PDB entry 7URU | X-ray diffraction, 2.40 A resolution | chains A and B of the 3 polymer chains in the assembly

Chain A (and B):
Protein: Immunoglobulin gamma-1 heavy chain
From: Homo sapiens
Notes: chain B of this document is another copy of the same molecule, construct and numbering; everything in this record applies to it too
Reference sequence: P0DOX5 (IGG1_HUMAN); residues 225-447 here correspond to UniProt positions 227-449 (UniProt number = residue number + 2)
Chain sequence (223 residues; each row starts with the number of its first residue):
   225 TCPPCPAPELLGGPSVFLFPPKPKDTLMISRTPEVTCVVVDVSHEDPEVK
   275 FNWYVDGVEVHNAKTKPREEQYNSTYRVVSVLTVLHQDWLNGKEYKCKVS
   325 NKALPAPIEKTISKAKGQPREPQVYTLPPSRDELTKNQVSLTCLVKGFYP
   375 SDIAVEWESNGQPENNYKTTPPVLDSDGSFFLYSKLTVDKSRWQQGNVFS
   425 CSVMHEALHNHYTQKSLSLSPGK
Unresolved in the structure: 225-232, 445-447 (chain B: 225-231, 445-447)
Cystine bridges: Cys261-Cys321, Cys367-Cys425
Covalently attached groups: glycan linked to Asn297
Curated features (UniProtKB/Swiss-Prot):
  - glycosylation: Asn297 (N-linked (GlcNAc...) (complex) asparagine)

Interface between chain A and chain B:
Contacting residue pairs (33):
  Gln347(A) - Lys360(B)
  Tyr349(A) - Ser354(B)
  Tyr349(A) - Glu357(B)
  Tyr349(A) - Lys360(B)
  Thr350(A) - Ser354(B)
  Leu351(A) - Leu351(B)  hydrophobic
  Leu351(A) - Pro352(B)
  Leu351(A) - Ser354(B)
  Leu351(A) - Thr366(B)
  Ser354(A) - Tyr349(B)
  Ser354(A) - Thr350(B)
  Ser354(A) - Leu351(B)
  Glu357(A) - Tyr349(B)
  Lys360(A) - Tyr349(B)
  Ser364(A) - Leu368(B)
  Ser364(A) - Lys370(B)  hydrogen bond
  Thr366(A) - Leu351(B)
  Thr366(A) - Tyr407(B)  hydrogen bond
  Lys370(A) - Ser364(B)
  Asn390(A) - Ser400(B)
  Lys392(A) - Leu398(B)
  Lys392(A) - Phe405(B)
  Val397(A) - Pro395(B)
  Asp399(A) - Lys409(B)  salt bridge
  Phe405(A) - Lys392(B)
  Phe405(A) - Lys409(B)
  Tyr407(A) - Thr366(B)  hydrogen bond
  Tyr407(A) - Tyr407(B)  hydrophobic
  Tyr407(A) - Ser408(B)
  Tyr407(A) - Lys409(B)
  Lys409(A) - Asp399(B)  salt bridge
  Lys409(A) - Phe405(B)
  Lys409(A) - Tyr407(B)
Also at the interface, not in a pair above, chain A (26 interface residues in all): Pro352, Asp356, Leu368, Thr393, Thr394, Pro395, Leu398, Ser400, Ser408
Also at the interface, not in a pair above, chain B (26 interface residues in all): Gln347, Pro353, Asp356, Asn390, Thr394, Val397

Overview:
Chain A and chain B each contribute 26 residues to their interface, with 3 hydrogen bonds and 2 salt bridges.
Polar contacts include Asp399(A)-Lys409(B), Ser364(A)-Lys370(B) and Thr366(A)-Tyr407(B).
Chain A and chain B are both Immunoglobulin gamma-1 heavy chain (Homo sapiens); the structure, Crystal
structure of the low affinity Fc gamma receptor IIIA variant in complex with the Fc ..., was determined by
X-ray diffraction together with 9PRU from the same study.
